Entry 8G8B (electron microscopy, 4.30 A resolution (low resolution: residue-level contacts below are approximate; hydrogen-bond / salt-bridge calls are withheld)); this record covers chains G and J of the 11 polymer chains in the assembly.

Chain G:
Name: Histone H2A
From: Xenopus laevis
UniProtKB: Q6AZJ8 (Q6AZJ8_XENLA); residues 1-129 here correspond to UniProt positions 2-130 (UniProt number = residue number + 1)
Sequence (129 residues; each row starts with the number of its first residue):
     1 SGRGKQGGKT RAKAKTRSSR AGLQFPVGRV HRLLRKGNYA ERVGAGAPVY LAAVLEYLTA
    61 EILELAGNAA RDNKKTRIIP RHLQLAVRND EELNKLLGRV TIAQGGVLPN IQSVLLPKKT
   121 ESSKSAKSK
Disordered / not traced: 1-10, 119-129

Chain J:
Molecule: nMatn1 DNA (bottom strand, 168-MER)
Sequence (186 nucleotides; each row starts with the number of its first residue; numbers below 1 keep their minus sign (DT-112 is residue -112)):
  -112 TGCATGTATG TGTATGCATA TGCTAATGTG TGCATGTGTG TGACTATGTG CGCATGCATG
   -52 TGCATGTGTG TGCATATACG TGTGTGCATG CATGTGCATA TATGTGTGCA CGTGTGTGTG
     8 CATGTGTGTG TATGTGTATA TATTAACCTG TGTGCATTGT GTGCATATAT TAGCATGTGT
    68 GCATGT
Disordered / not traced: -112 to -97, 72-73

How chain G and chain J interact:
Residue-residue contacts (18):
  Arg11(G) with DG-43(J); DT-42(J); DG-41(J)
  Ala12(G) with DG-41(J)
  Lys13(G) with DT-42(J)
  Ala14(G) with DG-43(J); DT-42(J)
  Lys15(G) with DG-43(J); DT-42(J)
  Thr16(G) with DG-43(J)
  Arg17(G) with DG-43(J)
  Arg20(G) with DT-42(J)
  Gly28(G) with DT-44(J); DG-43(J)
  Arg29(G) with DT-44(J)
  Arg32(G) with DT-44(J)
  Arg42(G) with DA-35(J)
  Arg77(G) with DT-54(J)
Interface residues without a listed pair, chain J (8 interface residues in all): DG-53, DG-45

Overview:
13 residues of chain G face 8 of chain J across their interface.
Chain G is Histone H2A (Xenopus laevis) and chain J is nMatn1 DNA (bottom strand, 168-MER); the structure,
Nucleosome with human nMatn1 sequence in complex with Human Oct4, was determined by electron microscopy,
deposited together with 8G87, 8G88, 8G8E and 8G8G.
